Entry 1F8H (solution NMR); this record covers chains A and B.

== Chain A ==
Name: Epidermal growth factor receptor substrate 15
Source organism: Homo sapiens
Notes: fragment: residues 121-218 of human eps15
Reference sequence: P42566 (EP15_HUMAN); residues 6-100 here correspond to UniProt positions 121-215 (UniProt number = residue number + 115)
Chain sequence (95 residues; numbered 6 to 100; the number before each row is that of its first residue):
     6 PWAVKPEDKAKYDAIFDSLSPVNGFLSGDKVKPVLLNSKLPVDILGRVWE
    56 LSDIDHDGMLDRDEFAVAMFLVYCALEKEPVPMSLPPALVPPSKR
Metal / ion sites: Ca2+: D58, D60, D62, M64, E69

== Chain B ==
Name: Ptgssstnpfr
Chain sequence (11 residues; each row starts with the number of its first residue):
   102 PTGSSSTNPFR
Not modelled in the structure: 102-106

== Interface between chain A and chain B ==
Contacting residue pairs (15):
  G33(A) - P110(B)
  K37(A) - P110(B)
  K37(A) - F111(B)
  L40(A) - F111(B)
  V47(A) - F111(B)
  V47(A) - R112(B)
  L50(A) - N109(B)
  L50(A) - F111(B)
  G51(A) - N109(B)
  G51(A) - F111(B)
  G51(A) - R112(B)
  W54(A) - N109(B)
  W54(A) - F111(B)
  E55(A) - N109(B)
  E55(A) - R112(B)
Also at the interface, not in a pair above, chain A (10 interface residues in all): V36, R52
Also at the interface, not in a pair above, chain B (5 interface residues in all): T108

== Summary ==
10 residues of chain A face 5 of chain B across their interface. D58(A), D60(A), D62(A), M64(A) and E69(A)
form the Ca2+ site.
Here chain A is Epidermal growth factor receptor substrate 15 (Homo sapiens) and chain B is Ptgssstnpfr. Entry
1F8H (Structure of the second EPS15 homology domain of human EPS15 in complex with ptgssstnpfr) was determined
by solution NMR, deposited together with 1FF1.
